1NAM - chains H and L of the 5 polymer chains in the assembly; structure by X-ray diffraction, 2.70 A resolution.

# Chain H
Protein: H-2 class I histocompatibility antigen, K-B alpha chain precursor
From: Mus musculus
Notes: fragment: Extracellular Domains (alpha1, alpha2, alpha3)
UniProt: P01901 (HA1B_MOUSE); residues 1-275 here correspond to UniProt positions 22-296 (UniProt number = residue number + 21)
Amino-acid sequence (275 residues; row label = number of the first residue in the row):
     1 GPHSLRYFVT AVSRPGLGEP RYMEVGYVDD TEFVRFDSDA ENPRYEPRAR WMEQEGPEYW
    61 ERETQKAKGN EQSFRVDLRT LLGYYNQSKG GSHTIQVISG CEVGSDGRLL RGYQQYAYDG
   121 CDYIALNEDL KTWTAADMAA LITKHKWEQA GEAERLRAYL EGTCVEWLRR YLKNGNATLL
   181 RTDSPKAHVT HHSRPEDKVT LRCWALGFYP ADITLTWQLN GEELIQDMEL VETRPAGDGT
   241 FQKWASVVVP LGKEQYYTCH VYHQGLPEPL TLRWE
Disulfides: Cys203-Cys259
Curated features (UniProtKB/Swiss-Prot):
  - region: Glu275 (Connecting peptide)
  - glycosylation (N-linked (GlcNAc...) asparagine): Asn86, Asn176

# Chain L
Protein: Beta-2-microglobulin
From: Mus musculus
UniProt: P01887 (B2MG_MOUSE); residues 1-99 here correspond to UniProt positions 21-119 (UniProt number = residue number + 20)
Amino-acid sequence (100 residues; numbered 0 to 99; the number before each row is that of its first residue; numbering starts at 0):
     0 MIQKTPQIQV YSRHPPENGK PNILNCYVTQ FHPPHIEIQM LKNGKKIPKV EMSDMSFSKD
    60 WSFYILAHTE FTPTETDTYA CRVKHDSMAE PKTVYWDRDM
Differences from the reference sequence: cloning artifact (0)
Disulfides: Cys25-Cys80

# How chain H and chain L interact
Residue-residue contacts - 51 pairs, chain H then chain L:
  Phe8(H) with Phe56(L), hydrophobic
  Val9(H) with Phe56(L)
  Thr10(H) with Phe56(L); Phe62(L)
  Tyr27(H) with Ser55(L), hydrogen bond
  Arg35(H) with Asp53(L); Met54(L), hydrogen bond (side chain-backbone); Ser55(L), hydrogen bond
  Arg48(H) with Asp53(L), salt bridge
  Ser92(H) with His34(L), hydrogen bond
  Thr94(H) with Pro33(L)
  Gln96(H) with His31(L), hydrogen bond; Phe56(L); Trp60(L), hydrogen bond (side chain-backbone); Phe62(L)
  Val97(H) with Phe56(L)
  Ile98(H) with Phe56(L), hydrophobic; Lys58(L); Trp60(L), hydrophobic
  Gln115(H) with Trp60(L)
  Ala117(H) with Trp60(L)
  Asp119(H) with Met0(L), hydrogen bond (backbone-backbone); Ile1(L); His31(L)
  Gly120(H) with His31(L); Trp60(L)
  Cys121(H) with Met0(L), hydrogen bond (side chain-backbone); Ile1(L), hydrophobic
  Asp122(H) with Trp60(L), hydrogen bond
  Arg202(H) with Met99(L)
  Trp204(H) with Asp98(L); Met99(L), hydrophobic
  Val231(H) with Gln8(L)
  Glu232(H) with Gln8(L)
  Thr233(H) with Tyr26(L)
  Arg234(H) with Gln8(L); Tyr10(L); Met99(L)
  Pro235(H) with Tyr10(L), hydrogen bond (backbone-side chain); Asn24(L); Tyr26(L), hydrophobic; Leu65(L), hydrophobic
  Ala236(H) with Arg12(L); Asn24(L), hydrogen bond (backbone-side chain)
  Gly237(H) with Arg12(L); Asn24(L)
  Asp238(H) with Arg12(L), salt bridge
  Gln242(H) with Tyr10(L); Ser11(L); Arg12(L); Met99(L)
Interface residues without a listed pair, chain H (35 interface residues in all): Val12, Met23, Glu32, Tyr85, Tyr116, Tyr118, Trp244
Interface residues without a listed pair, chain L (25 interface residues in all): Val9, Pro32, Ser57, Tyr63

# In short
35 residues of chain H face 25 of chain L across their interface, with 11 hydrogen bonds and 2 salt bridges.
Polar contacts include Arg48(H)-Asp53(L), Asp238(H)-Arg12(L) and Tyr27(H)-Ser55(L).
Chain H is H-2 class I histocompatibility antigen, K-B alpha chain precursor and chain L is
Beta-2-microglobulin, both from Mus musculus; the structure, Murine alloreactive scfv TCR-peptide-MHC class I
molecule complex, was determined by X-ray diffraction together with 1NAN from the same study.
